PDB entry 5FMZ | X-ray diffraction, 3.40 A resolution | chains E and F of the 4 polymer chains in the assembly

Chain E:
Molecule: RNA-directed RNA polymerase catalytic subunit
From: Influenza B virus (B/MEMPHIS/13/2003)
Notes: EC 2.7.7.48
UniProt: Q5V8Y6 (Q5V8Y6_9INFB); residues 1-752 here = UniProt positions 1-752
Chain sequence (772 residues; numbered -8 to 763; the number before each row is that of its first residue; numbers below 1 keep their minus sign (Gly-8 is residue -8)):
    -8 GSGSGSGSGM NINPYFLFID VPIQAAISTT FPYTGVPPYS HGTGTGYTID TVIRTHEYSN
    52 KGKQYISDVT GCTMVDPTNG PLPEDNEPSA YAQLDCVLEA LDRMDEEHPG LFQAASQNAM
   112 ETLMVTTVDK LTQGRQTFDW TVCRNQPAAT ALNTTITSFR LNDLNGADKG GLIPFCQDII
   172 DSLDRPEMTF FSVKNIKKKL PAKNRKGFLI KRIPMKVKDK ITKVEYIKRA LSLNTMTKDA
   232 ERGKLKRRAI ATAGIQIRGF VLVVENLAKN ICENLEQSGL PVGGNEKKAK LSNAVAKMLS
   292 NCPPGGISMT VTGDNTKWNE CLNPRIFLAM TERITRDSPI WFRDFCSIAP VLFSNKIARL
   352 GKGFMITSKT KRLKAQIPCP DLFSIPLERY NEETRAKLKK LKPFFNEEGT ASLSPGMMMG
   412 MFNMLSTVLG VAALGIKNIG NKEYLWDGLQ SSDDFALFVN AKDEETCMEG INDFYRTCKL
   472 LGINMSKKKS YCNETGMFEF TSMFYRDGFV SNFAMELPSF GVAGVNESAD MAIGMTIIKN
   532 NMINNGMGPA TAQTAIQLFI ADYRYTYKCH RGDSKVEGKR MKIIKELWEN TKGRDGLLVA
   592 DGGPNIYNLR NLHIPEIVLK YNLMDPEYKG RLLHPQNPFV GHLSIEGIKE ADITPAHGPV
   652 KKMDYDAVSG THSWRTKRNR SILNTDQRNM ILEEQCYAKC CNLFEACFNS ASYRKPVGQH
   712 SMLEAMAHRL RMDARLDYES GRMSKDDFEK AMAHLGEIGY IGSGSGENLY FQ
Disordered / not traced: -8 to 0, 637-652, 750-763
Sequence notes: expression tag (-8 to 0, 753-763)

Chain F:
Molecule: Polymerase basic protein 2
From: Influenza B virus (B/MEMPHIS/13/2003)
UniProt: Q5V8X3 (Q5V8X3_9INFB); numbering as in UniProt (aligned over 1-770)
Chain sequence (798 residues; row label = number of the first residue in the row; numbers below 1 keep their minus sign (Gly-8 is residue -8)):
    -8 GSGSGSGSGM TLAKIELLKQ LLRDNEAKTV LKQTTVDQYN IIRKFNTSRI EKNPSLRMKW
    52 AMCSNFPLAL TKGDMANRIP LEYKGIQLKT NAEDIGTKGQ MCSIAAVTWW NTYGPIGDTE
   112 GFERVYESFF LRKMRLDNAT WGRITFGPVE RVRKRVLLNP LTKEMPPDEA SNVIMEILFP
   172 KEAGIPREST WIHRELIKEK REKLKGTMIT PIVLAYMLER ELVARRRFLP VAGATSAEFI
   232 EMLHCLQGEN WRQIYHPGGN KLTESRSQSM IVACRKIIRR SIVASNPLEL AVEIANKTVI
   292 DTEPLKSCLA AIDGGDVACD IIRAALGLKI RQRQRFGRLE LKRISGRGFK NDEEILIGNG
   352 TIQKIGIWDG EEEFHVRCGE CRGILKKSKM KLEKLLINSA KKEDMRDLII LCMVFSQDTR
   412 MFQGVRGEIN FLNRAGQLLS PMYQLQRYFL NRSNDLFDQW GYEESPKASE LHGINESMNA
   472 SDYTLKGVVV TRNVIDDFSS TETEKVSITK NLSLIKRTGE VIMGANDVSE LESQAQLMIT
   532 YDTPKMWEMG TTKELVQNTY QWVLKNLVTL KAQFLLGKED MFQWDAFEAF ESIIPQKMAG
   592 QYSGFARAVL KQMRDQEVMK TDQFIKLLPF CFSPPKLRSN GEPYQFLKLV LKGGGENFIE
   652 VRKGSPLFSY NPQTEVLTIC GRMMSLKGKI EDEERNRSMG NAVLAGFLVS GKYDPDLGDF
   712 KTIEELEKLK PGEKANILLY QGKPVKVVKR KRYSALSNDI SQGIKRQRMT VESMGWALSG
   772 WSHPQFEKGS GSENLYFQ
Disordered / not traced: -8 to 0, 82-91, 417-431, 486-496, 687, 741-789
Sequence notes: expression tag (-8 to 0, 771-789)

How chain E and chain F interact:
Residue-residue contacts - 232 pairs, chain E then chain F:
  Pro13(E) with Met674(F)
  Tyr30(E) with Asn44(F), hydrogen bond
  Asp120(E) with Asn31(F)
  Thr123(E) with Lys35(F)
  Arg126(E) with Ile41(F)
  Gln127(E) with Arg40(F); Ile41(F); Lys43(F)
  Gln137(E) with Thr38(F)
  Pro138(E) with Asn37(F)
  Ala140(E) with Ile32(F); Lys35(F)
  Thr141(E) with Phe36(F); Asn37(F), hydrogen bond (side chain-backbone)
  Asn144(E) with Ile32(F); Ile33(F); Phe36(F)
  Ile147(E) with Ile32(F), hydrophobic
  Arg151(E) with Gln24(F), hydrogen bond (side chain-backbone); Thr25(F); Gln29(F), hydrogen bond
  Ala158(E) with Gln29(F), hydrogen bond (backbone-side chain)
  Asp159(E) with Thr26(F); Gln29(F), hydrogen bond
  Gly161(E) with Asp28(F)
  Asn276(E) with Arg144(F), hydrogen bond; Phe219(F), hydrogen bond (side chain-backbone); Leu220(F); Pro221(F)
  Glu277(E) with Phe219(F)
  Lys279(E) with Arg144(F)
  Ala280(E) with Arg144(F)
  Ala287(E) with Gly646(F); Glu647(F)
  Leu290(E) with Lys639(F)
  Ser291(E) with Gly646(F)
  Gly296(E) with Leu638(F)
  Ile298(E) with Gln732(F)
  Glu455(E) with Gln732(F), hydrogen bond
  Glu485(E) with Lys654(F), salt bridge
  Asp498(E) with Pro657(F)
  Val513(E) with Ser46(F)
  Ala514(E) with Pro45(F); Ser46(F)
  Gly515(E) with Pro45(F); Met49(F)
  Val516(E) with Met49(F)
  Lys530(E) with His235(F)
  Met533(E) with His235(F)
  Ile534(E) with Arg142(F), hydrogen bond (backbone-side chain); Pro221(F); Leu234(F), hydrophobic; His235(F)
  Asn535(E) with Pro221(F)
  Asp553(E) with Lys50(F), salt bridge
  Thr557(E) with Lys50(F), hydrogen bond; Met53(F)
  Tyr558(E) with Met49(F), hydrophobic; Ile95(F)
  Lys559(E) with Met53(F); Ile95(F)
  Lys570(E) with Asn56(F), hydrogen bond; Ile77(F)
  Arg571(E) with Ile95(F), hydrogen bond (side chain-backbone); Val98(F); Thr99(F), hydrogen bond
  Lys573(E) with Lys75(F); Ile77(F)
  Ile574(E) with Ala96(F); Thr99(F); Thr103(F)
  Ile575(E) with Thr99(F)
  Glu577(E) with Tyr74(F); Lys75(F), salt bridge; Tyr104(F), hydrogen bond
  Leu578(E) with Thr103(F)
  Asn581(E) with Tyr104(F), hydrogen bond
  Asp592(E) with Asn102(F), hydrogen bond
  Leu600(E) with His235(F), hydrogen bond (backbone-side chain); Cys236(F)
  Arg601(E) with Leu127(F); Trp132(F); Met233(F); His235(F); Cys236(F)
  Asn602(E) with Leu127(F)
  His604(E) with Arg123(F), hydrogen bond (backbone-side chain); Leu127(F); Glu232(F), hydrogen bond (side chain-backbone); Met233(F); His235(F)
  Ile605(E) with Leu127(F), hydrophobic
  Val609(E) with Phe120(F), hydrophobic; Phe121(F), hydrophobic; Lys124(F)
  Leu610(E) with Lys124(F), hydrogen bond (backbone-side chain)
  Tyr612(E) with Phe113(F), hydrophobic; Glu114(F); Phe121(F), hydrophobic
  Asn613(E) with Lys124(F)
  Glu618(E) with Ile107(F)
  Lys620(E) with Thr110(F)
  Gly621(E) with Gly108(F), hydrogen bond (backbone-backbone); Thr110(F)
  Arg622(E) with Trp101(F), hydrogen bond (backbone-side chain); Asn102(F); Thr103(F), hydrogen bond (side chain-backbone); Gly105(F), hydrogen bond (side chain-backbone); Pro106(F); Ile107(F)
  Leu623(E) with Asn102(F)
  Leu624(E) with Thr110(F); Phe113(F), hydrophobic
  His625(E) with Met66(F); Trp101(F); Pro106(F), hydrogen bond (side chain-backbone); Gly108(F), hydrogen bond (side chain-backbone)
  Pro626(E) with Asp109(F); Met199(F)
  Gln627(E) with Met66(F)
  Asn628(E) with Trp101(F)
  Pro629(E) with Leu61(F); Thr62(F), hydrogen bond (backbone-side chain); Ala67(F), hydrophobic; Trp101(F)
  Phe630(E) with Leu61(F), hydrophobic; Ile70(F), hydrophobic; Ala97(F); Val98(F), hydrophobic; Trp101(F), hydrophobic
  Gly632(E) with Thr62(F)
  His633(E) with Arg34(F)
  Ile636(E) with Tyr207(F), hydrophobic; Glu210(F)
  Asp655(E) with Arg216(F), salt bridge
  Tyr656(E) with Tyr207(F), hydrogen bond (backbone-side chain)
  Asp657(E) with Phe120(F); Arg123(F), salt bridge; Tyr207(F), hydrogen bond; Arg211(F), salt bridge
  Val659(E) with Phe113(F), hydrophobic; Tyr117(F)
  Ser660(E) with Tyr117(F), hydrogen bond (backbone-side chain)
  Thr662(E) with Trp101(F); Asn102(F), hydrogen bond
  His663(E) with Val98(F); Asn102(F), hydrogen bond
  Trp665(E) with Leu59(F), hydrophobic; Val98(F)
  Arg666(E) with Leu59(F); Ala60(F), hydrogen bond (backbone-backbone)
  Thr667(E) with Met49(F); Pro58(F)
  Lys668(E) with Pro58(F), hydrogen bond (backbone-backbone); Met92(F)
  Arg669(E) with Asn37(F)
  Asn670(E) with Ser39(F)
  Met681(E) with Thr38(F)
  Glu684(E) with Phe36(F)
  Glu685(E) with Phe36(F); Asn37(F), hydrogen bond; Thr38(F), hydrogen bond
  Cys687(E) with Ala18(F), hydrophobic; Val21(F), hydrophobic
  Tyr688(E) with Val21(F), hydrophobic; Ile33(F); Phe36(F), hydrophobic
  Cys691(E) with Val21(F), hydrophobic; Leu22(F), hydrophobic
  Cys692(E) with Tyr30(F); Ile33(F), hydrophobic; Arg34(F)
  Asn693(E) with Arg34(F), hydrogen bond
  Leu694(E) with Leu9(F), hydrophobic; Leu12(F), hydrophobic
  Phe695(E) with Val27(F), hydrophobic; Tyr30(F), hydrophobic
  Glu696(E) with Tyr30(F), hydrogen bond; Arg34(F), salt bridge
  Ala697(E) with Lys5(F)
  Phe699(E) with Glu173(F)
  Asn700(E) with Phe170(F); Glu173(F), hydrogen bond (backbone-side chain)
  Ser701(E) with Met166(F); Phe170(F); Glu173(F), hydrogen bond
  Ala702(E) with Tyr30(F)
  Ser703(E) with Ile203(F)
  Tyr704(E) with Ser162(F); Ile165(F); Ile203(F); Ala206(F), hydrophobic; Glu210(F)
  Arg705(E) with Ser162(F); Asn163(F), hydrogen bond; Met166(F)
  Lys706(E) with Asn31(F)
  Pro707(E) with Val27(F); Tyr30(F), hydrophobic
  Val708(E) with Val27(F); Asp28(F)
  Gly709(E) with Thr26(F); Val27(F), hydrogen bond (backbone-backbone); Asp28(F), hydrogen bond (backbone-backbone)
  Gln710(E) with Thr26(F); Asp28(F)
  His711(E) with Thr26(F); Val27(F), hydrogen bond (backbone-backbone)
  Ser712(E) with Leu22(F), hydrogen bond (side chain-backbone); Lys23(F), hydrogen bond (side chain-backbone); Val27(F)
  Met713(E) with Leu22(F); Thr25(F), hydrogen bond (backbone-backbone); Tyr30(F), hydrophobic
  Leu714(E) with Leu9(F), hydrophobic; Leu13(F), hydrophobic; Leu22(F), hydrogen bond (backbone-backbone)
  Ala716(E) with Val27(F), hydrophobic
  Met717(E) with Leu9(F), hydrophobic
  Arg720(E) with Glu173(F), salt bridge
  Leu721(E) with Thr2(F); Lys5(F); Ile6(F), hydrophobic; Leu9(F), hydrophobic
  Asp724(E) with Thr2(F)
  Ala725(E) with Thr2(F)
  Asp728(E) with Thr2(F), hydrogen bond
  Ala742(E) with Ile6(F), hydrophobic
  His745(E) with Ile6(F); Lys10(F), hydrogen bond
  Glu748(E) with Lys10(F), salt bridge
  Ile749(E) with Leu13(F), hydrophobic
Also at the interface, not in a pair above, chain E (146 interface residues in all): Asp11, Val119, Leu143, Lys160, Met227, Pro295, Glu518, Pro540, Leu603, Pro606, Ile608, Pro617, Tyr619, Val631, Leu634, Ser635, Ala689, Lys690, Cys698, Asp738, Leu746
Also at the interface, not in a pair above, chain F (114 interface residues in all): Leu3, Glu7, Leu8, Glu17, Cys54, Leu79, Cys93, Trp100, Trp242, Leu729

Summary:
Chain E and chain F form an interface of 146 and 114 residues respectively, with 51 hydrogen bonds and 9 salt
bridges. Polar pairs include Glu485(E)-Lys654(F), Asp553(E)-Lys50(F) and Glu577(E)-Lys75(F).
Chain E is RNA-directed RNA polymerase catalytic subunit and chain F is Polymerase basic protein 2, both from
Influenza B virus (B/MEMPHIS/13/2003); the structure, Crystal structure of Influenza B polymerase with bound
5' vRNA, was determined by X-ray diffraction together with 5EPI and 5FML from the same study.
